PDB entry 6IYH | X-ray diffraction, 1.70 A resolution | chains A and B

# Chain A
Name: Alpha chain
Organism: Acipenser persicus
Chain sequence (142 residues; row label = number of the first residue in the row):
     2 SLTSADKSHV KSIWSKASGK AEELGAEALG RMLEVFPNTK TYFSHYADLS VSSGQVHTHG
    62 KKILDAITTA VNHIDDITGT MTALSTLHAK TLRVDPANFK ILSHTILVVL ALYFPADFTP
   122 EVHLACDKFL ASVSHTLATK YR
Metal / ion sites: heme Fe near His-89 (its only coordinating residue here)
Small-molecule neighbours:
  - heme (HEM): Met-33, Thr-40, Tyr-43, Phe-44, His-46, Tyr-47, His-60, Lys-63, Ile-64, Ala-67, Ile-68, Leu-85, Leu-88, His-89, Leu-93, Val-95, Asn-99, Phe-100, Leu-103, Val-134, Leu-138
  - s-1,2-propanediol (PGO): Phe-37, Lys-101, Ile-102, His-105

# Chain B
Name: Beta chain
Organism: Acipenser persicus
Chain sequence (145 residues; row label = number of the first residue in the row):
     2 EWTDSERFAI TTLWAKVNVE SVGAQALVRL LVVYPWTQRY FGAFGNISDA AAIAGNAQVH
    62 AHGKTVLDSV GNAIAHMDDV ADAFTALSTF HSETLHVDPD NFQHFGDCLS IVLAATFGTA
   122 YTPDVQAAWQ KMIAVIISAL SKEYH
Metal / ion sites: heme Fe near His-92 (its only coordinating residue here)
Small-molecule neighbours:
  - heme (HEM): Leu-31, Thr-38, Tyr-41, Phe-42, Ala-44, Phe-45, His-63, Thr-66, Val-67, Ser-70, Phe-85, Leu-88, Phe-91, His-92, Leu-96, Val-98, Asn-102, Phe-103, Phe-106, Ile-137, Leu-141
  - s-1,2-propanediol (PGO): Gln-104, Asp-108, Gln-131

# Interface between chain A and chain B
Pairs across the interface - 39 pairs, chain A then chain B:
  Arg-32(A) with Tyr-122(B), hydrogen bond (side chain-backbone); Thr-123(B); Pro-124(B); Gln-127(B), hydrogen bond
  Glu-35(A) with Pro-124(B); Asp-125(B); Ala-128(B)
  Val-36(A) with Pro-124(B); Gln-127(B); Ala-128(B); Gln-131(B)
  Phe-37(A) with Gln-131(B)
  Val-52(A) with Pro-124(B), hydrophobic
  His-105(A) with Asp-108(B), salt bridge
  Leu-108(A) with Ile-112(B), hydrophobic
  Val-109(A) with Ile-112(B), hydrophobic; Ala-115(B); Gln-127(B)
  Ala-112(A) with Ile-112(B); Ala-116(B)
  Leu-113(A) with Ala-115(B); Gly-119(B); Thr-120(B); Tyr-122(B)
  Pro-116(A) with Ala-116(B)
  Phe-119(A) with Arg-30(B), hydrogen bond (backbone-side chain); Ile-112(B), hydrophobic
  Thr-120(A) with Arg-30(B)
  Pro-121(A) with Arg-30(B); Val-33(B); Val-34(B)
  Glu-122(A) with Ala-51(B)
  His-124(A) with Arg-30(B), hydrogen bond; Val-34(B); Ile-112(B)
  Leu-125(A) with Val-33(B); Val-34(B)
  Asp-128(A) with Val-34(B); Tyr-35(B)
Also at the interface, not in a pair above, chain A (20 interface residues in all): Glu-28, Thr-106
Also at the interface, not in a pair above, chain B (21 interface residues in all): Val-29, Cys-109, Ser-111

# Summary
The interface between chain A and chain B involves 20 residues on one side and 21 on the other, with 4
hydrogen bonds and 1 salt bridge. Polar contacts include His-105(A)/Asp-108(B), Arg-32(A)/Tyr-122(B) and
Arg-32(A)/Gln-127(B). S-1,2-propanediol is bound between chain A and chain B.
Here chain A is Alpha chain and chain B is Beta chain, both from Acipenser persicus. Entry 6IYH (X-ray
sequence and high resolution crystal structure of Persian sturgeon methemoglobin) was determined by X-ray
diffraction (same publication as 6IYI).
